9BEZ - chains A and C of the 3 polymer chains in the assembly; structure by X-ray diffraction, 1.90 A resolution.

[Chain A (and C)]
Name: Protein argonaute-2
From: Homo sapiens
Notes: EC 3.1.26.-; chain C of this document is another copy of the same molecule, construct and numbering; everything in this record applies to it too
UniProt: Q9UKV8 (AGO2_HUMAN); residues 440-575 here = UniProt positions 440-575
Sequence (136 residues; each row starts with the number of its first residue):
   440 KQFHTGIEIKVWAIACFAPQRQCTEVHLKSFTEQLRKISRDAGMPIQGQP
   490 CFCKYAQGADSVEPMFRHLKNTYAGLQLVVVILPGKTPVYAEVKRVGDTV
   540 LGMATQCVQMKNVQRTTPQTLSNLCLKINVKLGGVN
Unresolved in the structure: 573-575 (chain C: 572-575)
Curated features (UniProtKB/Swiss-Prot):
  - natural variant: Gly573 (G573S: In LESKRES)
  - mutagenesis: Phe470 (F470V: No effect on miRNA-binding or target mRNA cleavage. Abrogates binding to the 7-methylguanosine cap of mRNA and prevents inhibition of translation. Abolishes interaction with TNRC6C ...), Phe505 (F505V: No effect on miRNA-binding or target mRNA cleavage. Abrogates binding to the 7-methylguanosine cap of mRNA and prevents inhibition of translation and abolishes interaction with TNRC6C ...), Lys533 (K533A: Impairs RNA cleavage), Gln545 (Q545A: Impairs RNA cleavage), Lys570 (K570A: Impairs RNA cleavage)
Small-molecule neighbours: A1ANT ([(3S,4R,5R)-5-[5-methyl-2,4-bis(oxidanylidene)pyrimidin-1-yl]-4-oxidanyl-oxolan-3-yl] [oxidanyl(phosphonooxy)phosphoryl] hydrogen phosphate): Leu522, Gly524, Tyr529, Lys533, Thr544, Gln545, Cys546, Val547, Gln548, Lys566, Lys570
From the paper describing this entry:
  - binding site for A1ANT: Gln548

[Chain A / chain C interface]
Contacting residue pairs (10; chain A residue first):
  Gly497(A) with Asn510(C)
  Ala498(A) with Lys509(C); Asn510(C), hydrogen bond (backbone-side chain)
  Asp499(A) with Arg506(C), salt bridge; Asn510(C), hydrogen bond (backbone-side chain)
  Pro527(A) with Lys509(C); Asn510(C); Thr511(C); Ala513(C), hydrophobic
  Glu531(A) with Lys509(C), salt bridge
Other interface residues (no listed pair), chain A (6 interface residues in all): Arg534
Other interface residues (no listed pair), chain C (7 interface residues in all): Tyr512, Leu540

[In short]
6 residues of chain A and 7 residues of chain C are in contact; the contacts include 2 hydrogen bonds and 2
salt bridges. Polar pairs include Asp499(A)-Arg506(C), Glu531(A)-Lys509(C) and Ala498(A)-Asn510(C). Ligands of
chain A: compound A1ANT. UniProt lists 5 mutagenesis sites on chain A. The paper reports a binding site for
A1ANT at Gln548(A).
Both chains are Protein argonaute-2 (Homo sapiens). Entry 9BEZ (MID domain of human Argo2 bound to RNA) was
determined by X-ray diffraction together with 9BF0 and 9BF2 from the same study.
